Entry 8PO8 (X-ray diffraction, 2.52 A resolution); this record covers chains A and B of the 4 polymer chains in the assembly.

== Chain A (and B) ==
Name: ATP-dependent RNA helicase HrpA
From: Escherichia coli K-12
Notes: EC 3.6.4.13; chain B of this document is another copy of the same molecule, construct and numbering; everything in this record applies to it too
Reference sequence: P43329 (HRPA_ECOLI); residue numbers follow UniProt; this construct covers 1-758
Amino-acid sequence (758 residues; each row starts with the number of its first residue):
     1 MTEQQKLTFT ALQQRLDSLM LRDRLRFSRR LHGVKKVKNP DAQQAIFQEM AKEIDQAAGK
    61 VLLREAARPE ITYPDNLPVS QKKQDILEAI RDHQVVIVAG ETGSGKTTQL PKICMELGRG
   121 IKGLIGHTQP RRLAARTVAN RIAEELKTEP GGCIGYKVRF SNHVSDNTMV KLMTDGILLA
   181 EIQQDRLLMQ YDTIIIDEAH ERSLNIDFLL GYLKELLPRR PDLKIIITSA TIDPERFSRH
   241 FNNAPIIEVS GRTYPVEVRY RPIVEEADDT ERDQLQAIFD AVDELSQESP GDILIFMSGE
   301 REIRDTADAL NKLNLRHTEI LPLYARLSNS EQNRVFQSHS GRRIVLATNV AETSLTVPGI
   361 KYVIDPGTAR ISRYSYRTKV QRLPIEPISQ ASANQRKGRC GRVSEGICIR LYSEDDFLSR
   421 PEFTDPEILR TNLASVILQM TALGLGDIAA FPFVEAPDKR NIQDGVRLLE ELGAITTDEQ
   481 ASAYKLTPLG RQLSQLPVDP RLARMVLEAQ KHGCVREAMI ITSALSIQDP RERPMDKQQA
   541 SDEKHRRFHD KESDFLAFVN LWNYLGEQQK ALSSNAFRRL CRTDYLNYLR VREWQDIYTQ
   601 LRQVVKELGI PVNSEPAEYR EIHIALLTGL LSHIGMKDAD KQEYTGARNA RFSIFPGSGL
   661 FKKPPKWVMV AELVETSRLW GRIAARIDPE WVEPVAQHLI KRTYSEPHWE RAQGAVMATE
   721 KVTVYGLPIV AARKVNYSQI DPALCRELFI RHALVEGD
Unresolved in the structure: 1-3, 532-551, 627-758 (chain B: 1-6, 264-269, 479-481, 631-758)
Construct notes: conflict N162 (Asp in P43329), P290 (His in P43329)
Ion coordination: Mg2+: T107, E198 (together with ADP)
Small-molecule neighbours:
  - ADP (adenosine-5'-diphosphate): L77, E101, T102, G103, S104, G105, K106, T107, T108, T137, R141, F336, T353, T356
  - succinic acid (SIN), molecule 1: P130, R131, R132, V158, R159, T174, I177
  - succinic acid (SIN), molecule 2: H200, R202, I232, D233, P234, R236, F237, F423, T424
Curated features (UniProtKB/Swiss-Prot):
  - motif: D197 to H200 (DEAH box)
  - binding site (ATP): G100 to T107
Reported in the primary citation:
  - binding site for the 11-nt DNA strand: Q184
  - binding site for the 11-nt DNA strand: T476, D478
  - mutagenesis - R22A, R26A, R29A, R30A (10-fold): decreased binding to i-motif
  - mutagenesis - R22A, R26A, R29A: decreased catalytic activity
  - mutagenesis - R30A: abolished catalytic activity
  - binding site for ADP: R141, F336
  - mutagenesis - R22A, R26A, R29A, R30A: decreased binding to D-C12
  - mutagenesis - R26A, R29A, R30A: decreased binding to D-G-rich
  - mutagenesis - E49A: unchanged binding to D-G-rich
  - mutagenesis - E49A: unchanged binding to D-C12

== Interface between chain A and chain B ==
Residue-residue contacts (42; chain A residue first):
  Q56(A) - T476(B)
  Q56(A) - T487(B)
  Q56(A) - P488(B)
  K60(A) - P488(B)
  L63(A) - P488(B)
  L63(A) - Q492(B)
  A66(A) - P611(B)
  A67(A) - G609(B)
  E149(A) - Q603(B)  hydrogen bond
  E149(A) - K606(B)
  E149(A) - E607(B)
  G151(A) - E607(B)
  G152(A) - E607(B)
  G152(A) - G609(B)
  F160(A) - F160(B)
  F160(A) - S161(B)
  F160(A) - N162(B)  hydrogen bond (backbone-backbone)
  F160(A) - H163(B)
  S161(A) - F160(B)  hydrogen bond (side chain-backbone)
  N162(A) - F160(B)
  H163(A) - F160(B)
  S165(A) - E607(B)
  D166(A) - R491(B)
  D166(A) - Q495(B)
  N167(A) - Q492(B)
  N167(A) - L608(B)  hydrogen bond (side chain-backbone)
  N167(A) - G609(B)
  P488(A) - Q56(B)
  Q492(A) - D166(B)
  Q495(A) - D166(B)
  Q510(A) - A66(B)
  Q510(A) - A67(B)
  Q510(A) - N167(B)  hydrogen bond
  K511(A) - L63(B)
  K606(A) - E149(B)
  E607(A) - H163(B)
  L608(A) - S165(B)
  G609(A) - G151(B)
  G609(A) - G152(B)
  G609(A) - S165(B)
  G609(A) - N167(B)  hydrogen bond (backbone-side chain)
  I610(A) - N167(B)
Also at the interface, not in a pair above, chain A (29 interface residues in all): C153, V164, T487, P611
Also at the interface, not in a pair above, chain B (31 interface residues in all): L62, L486, L489, Q510, I610

== Overview ==
29 residues of chain A and 31 residues of chain B are in contact; the contacts include 6 hydrogen bonds. Among
the polar pairs are E149(A)-Q603(B), S161(A)-F160(B) and N167(A)-L608(B). The paper reports a binding site for
the 11-nt DNA strand at Q184(A), T476(A) and D478(A); R22A, R26A and R29A of chain A, among others, reduce
binding to i-motif; 5 substitutions were tested in all.
Both chains are ATP-dependent RNA helicase HrpA (Escherichia coli K-12). Entry 8PO8 (Structure of Escherichia
coli HrpA in complex with ADP and oligonucleotide poly(dC)11 forming an i-motif) was determined by X-ray
diffraction together with 8PO6 and 8PO7 from the same study.
